PDB entry 6R8Z | electron microscopy, 3.90 A resolution | chains A and J of the 12 polymer chains in the assembly

# Chain A
Molecule: Histone H3.1
Source organism: Homo sapiens
Reference sequence: P68431 (H31_HUMAN); residues 1-136 here = UniProt positions 1-136
Amino-acid sequence (139 residues; each row starts with the number of its first residue; numbers below 1 keep their minus sign (Gly-2 is residue -2)):
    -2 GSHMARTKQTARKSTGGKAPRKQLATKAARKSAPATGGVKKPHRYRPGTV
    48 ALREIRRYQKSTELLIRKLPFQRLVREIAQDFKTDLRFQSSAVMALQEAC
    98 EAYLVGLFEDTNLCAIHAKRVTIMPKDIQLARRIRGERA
Not modelled in the structure: -2 to 35
Differences from the reference sequence: expression tag (-2 to 0)
Curated features (UniProtKB/Swiss-Prot):
  - modified residue: Arg3 (Asymmetric dimethylarginine), Thr4 (Phosphothreonine), Lys5 (Allysine), Gln6 (5-glutamyl dopamine), Thr7 (Phosphothreonine), Arg9 (Citrulline), Lys10 (N6,N6,N6-trimethyllysine), Ser11 (ADP-ribosylserine), Thr12 (Phosphothreonine), Lys15 (N6-(2-hydroxyisobutyryl)lysine), Arg18 (Asymmetric dimethylarginine), Lys19 (N6-(2-hydroxyisobutyryl)lysine), Lys24 (N6-(2-hydroxyisobutyryl)lysine), Arg27 (Citrulline), Lys28 (N6,N6,N6-trimethyllysine), Ser29 (ADP-ribosylserine), Lys37 (N6,N6,N6-trimethyllysine), Lys38 (N6-methyllysine), Tyr42 (Phosphotyrosine), Lys57 (N6,N6,N6-trimethyllysine) and 8 more in UniProt
  - lipidation: Lys19 (N6-decanoyllysine)
  - natural variant: Lys28 (K28M: In GLM), Lys37 (K37I: Found in pediatric undifferentiated soft tissue sarcoma samples; uncertain significance; K37M: Found in pediatric undifferentiated soft tissue sarcoma samples; uncertain significance)

# Chain J
Molecule: Human alpha-satellite DNA (145-MER) with abasic sites at positions 97-98
Sequence (145 nucleotides; each row starts with the number of its first residue):
     1 ATCAATATCCACCTGCAGATTCTACCAAAAGTGTATTTGGAAACTGCTCC
    51 ATCAAAAGGCATGTTCAGCTGAACCAGCTGAACATGCCTTTTGAXXGAGC
   101 AGTTTCCAAATACACTTTTGGTAGAATCTGCAGGTGGATATTGAT
Modified positions: 3DR (1',2'-dideoxyribofuranose-5'-phosphate) at position 95; 3DR (1',2'-dideoxyribofuranose-5'-phosphate) at position 96

# Interface between chain A and chain J
Pairs across the interface (20):
  His40(A) - DT6(J)  sugar contact
  His40(A) - DC83(J)  phosphate contact
  Arg41(A) - DC83(J)  hydrogen bond to the sugar
  Tyr42(A) - DA82(J)  sugar contact
  Tyr42(A) - DC83(J)  hydrogen bond to the phosphate
  Arg43(A) - DA82(J)  sugar contact
  Pro44(A) - DA81(J)  phosphate contact
  Pro44(A) - DA82(J)  phosphate contact
  Gly45(A) - DA81(J)  phosphate contact
  Gly45(A) - DA82(J)  hydrogen bond to the phosphate
  Thr46(A) - DA82(J)  phosphate contact
  Val47(A) - DA82(J)  phosphate contact
  Arg50(A) - DA7(J)  hydrogen bond to the phosphate
  Arg50(A) - DT8(J)  salt bridge to the phosphate
  Arg64(A) - DT90(J)  phosphate contact
  Arg64(A) - DT91(J)  salt bridge to the phosphate
  Leu66(A) - DT91(J)  phosphate contact
  Arg84(A) - DG99(J)  sugar contact
  Arg84(A) - DC100(J)  sugar contact
  Lys116(A) - DG71(J)  sugar contact
Other interface residues (no listed pair), chain A (16 interface residues in all): Ala48, Lys57, Lys65
Other interface residues (no listed pair), chain J (13 interface residues in all): DC9, DA72

# Overview
The interface between chain A and chain J involves 16 residues on one side and 13 on the other, with 4
hydrogen bonds and 2 salt bridges. Polar pairs include Arg41(A)-DC83(J), Tyr42(A)-DC83(J) and
Gly45(A)-DA82(J).
Here chain A is Histone H3.1 (Homo sapiens) and chain J is Human alpha-satellite DNA (145-MER) with abasic
sites at positions 97-98. Entry 6R8Z (Cryo-EM structure of NCP_THF2(-1)-UV-DDB) was determined by electron
microscopy, deposited together with 6R8Y, 6R90, 6R91, 6R92, 6R93 and 6R94.
